Entry 6RO4 (electron microscopy, 3.50 A resolution); this record covers chains K and G of the 9 polymer chains in the assembly.

# Chain K
Molecule: DNA2
Sequence (49 nucleotides; numbered 1 to 49; the number before each row is that of its first residue):
     1 GAGGTCACTC CAGTGAATTC GAGCTCGCAA CAATGAGCAC ATACCTAGT
Unresolved in the structure: 1-14, 43-49

# Chain G
Name: DNA repair protein complementing XP-A cells
From: Homo sapiens
UniProtKB: P23025 (XPA_HUMAN); residues 1-273 here = UniProt positions 1-273
Chain sequence (273 residues; row label = number of the first residue in the row):
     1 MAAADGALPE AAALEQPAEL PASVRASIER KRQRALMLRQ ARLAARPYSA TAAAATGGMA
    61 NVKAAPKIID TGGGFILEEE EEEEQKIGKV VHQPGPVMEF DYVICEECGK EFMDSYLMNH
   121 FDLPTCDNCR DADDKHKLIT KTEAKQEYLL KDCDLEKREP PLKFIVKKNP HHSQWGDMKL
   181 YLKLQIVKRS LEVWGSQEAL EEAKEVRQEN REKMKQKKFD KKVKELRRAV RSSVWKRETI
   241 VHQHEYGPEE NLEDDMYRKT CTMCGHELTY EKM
Unresolved in the structure: 1-103, 238-273
Swiss-Prot annotation at these positions:
  - zinc finger: Cys105 to Cys129
  - motif: Ala26 to Pro47 (Nuclear localization signal)
  - binding site (Zn(2+)): Cys105, Cys108, Cys126, Cys129
  - modified residue: Ala2 (N-acetylalanine), Ser196 (Phosphoserine)
  - cross-link (Glycyl lysine isopeptide (Lys-Gly)): Lys63 (interchain with G-Cter in SUMO2), Lys86 (interchain with G-Cter in SUMO2), Lys145 (interchain with G-Cter in SUMO2)
  - natural variant: Glu78 (deletion), Pro94 (P94L: In XP-A), Cys108 (C108F: In XP-A), Arg130 (R130K: In XP-A), Gln185 (Q185H: In XP-A), His244 (H244R: In XP-A)
Metal / ion sites: Zn2+: Cys105, Cys108, Cys126, Cys129
Reported in the primary citation:
  - binding site for DNA2 (chain K): Trp175

# Chain K / chain G interface
Pairs across the interface (9):
  DG27(K) - Arg207(G)  salt bridge to the phosphate
  DC28(K) - Arg211(G)  salt bridge to the phosphate
  DC31(K) - Trp175(G)  hydrogen bond to the base
  DC31(K) - Asp177(G)  base contact
  DA32(K) - Gln174(G)  base contact
  DA32(K) - Trp175(G)  stacking on the base
  DA33(K) - Lys168(G)  base contact
  DA33(K) - Gln174(G)  base contact
  DA33(K) - Trp175(G)  base contact
Other interface residues (no listed pair), chain K (7 interface residues in all): DC26, DA30
Other interface residues (no listed pair), chain G (9 interface residues in all): Gln146, Lys151, Gly176

# In short
7 residues of chain K and 9 residues of chain G are in contact; the contacts include 1 hydrogen bond, 2 salt
bridges and 1 aromatic stacking contact. Polar pairs include DC31(K)-Trp175(G), DG27(K)-Arg207(G) and
DC28(K)-Arg211(G). UniProt lists 4 Zn2+-binding residues on chain G. The paper reports a binding site for DNA2
(chain K) at Trp175(G).
Here chain K is DNA2 and chain G is DNA repair protein complementing XP-A cells (Homo sapiens). Entry 6RO4
(Structure of the core TFIIH-XPA-DNA complex) was determined by electron microscopy.
